4GMP - chains 1 and 3 of the 3 polymer chains in the assembly; structure by X-ray diffraction, 3.90 A resolution.

== Chain 1 ==
Name: capsid protein VP1
Source organism: Human enterovirus 71
UniProtKB: E5RPG0 (E5RPG0_9ENTO); residues 1-297 here correspond to UniProt positions 566-862 (UniProt number = residue number + 565)
Sequence (297 residues; row label = number of the first residue in the row):
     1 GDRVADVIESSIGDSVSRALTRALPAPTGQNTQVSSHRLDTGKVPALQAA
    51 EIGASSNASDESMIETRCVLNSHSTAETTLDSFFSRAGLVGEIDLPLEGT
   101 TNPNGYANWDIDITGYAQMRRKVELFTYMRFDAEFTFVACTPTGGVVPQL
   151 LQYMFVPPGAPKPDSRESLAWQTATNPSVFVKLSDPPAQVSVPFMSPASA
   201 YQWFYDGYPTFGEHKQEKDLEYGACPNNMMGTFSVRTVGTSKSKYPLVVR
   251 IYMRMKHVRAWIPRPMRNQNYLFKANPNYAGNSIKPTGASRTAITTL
Unresolved in the structure: 1-72, 211-217
Reported in the primary citation:
  - conformationally variable residues (loop rearrangement, order/disorder transition): Phe211 to Glu217, Lys218 to Asp219

== Chain 3 ==
Name: capsid protein VP3
Source organism: Human enterovirus 71
UniProtKB: E5RPG0 (E5RPG0_9ENTO); residues 1-242 here correspond to UniProt positions 324-565 (UniProt number = residue number + 323)
Sequence (242 residues; each row starts with the number of its first residue):
     1 GFPTELKPGTNQFLTTDDGVSAPILPNFYPTPCIHIPGEVRNLLELCQVE
    51 TILEVNNVPTNATSLMERLRFPVSAQAGKGELCAVFRADPGRSGPWQSTL
   101 LGQLCGYYTQWSGSLEVTFMFTGSFMATGKMLIAYTPPGGPLPKDRATAM
   151 LGTHVIWDFGLQSSVTLVIPWISNTHYRAHARDGVFDYYTTGLVSIWYQT
   201 NYVVPIGAPNTAYIIALAAAQKNFTMKLCKDASDILQTGTIQ
Unresolved in the structure: 241-242
Reported in the primary citation:
  - conformationally variable residues (loop rearrangement): His180 to Asp183

== Chain 1 / chain 3 interface ==
Contacting residue pairs (132; chain 1 residue first):
  His73(1) - Thr225(3)
  Thr75(1) - Asn42(3)  hydrogen bond (backbone-side chain)
  Glu77(1) - Tyr108(3)  hydrogen bond (backbone-side chain)
  Glu77(1) - Met226(3)
  Glu77(1) - Lys227(3)
  Glu77(1) - Leu228(3)  hydrogen bond (side chain-backbone)
  Thr78(1) - Asn42(3)  hydrogen bond (backbone-side chain)
  Thr78(1) - Leu43(3)  hydrogen bond (backbone-backbone)
  Thr78(1) - Leu44(3)
  Thr78(1) - Tyr108(3)
  Thr78(1) - Met226(3)
  Thr79(1) - Arg41(3)
  Thr79(1) - Asn42(3)
  Leu80(1) - Val40(3)
  Leu80(1) - Arg41(3)  hydrogen bond (backbone-backbone)
  Phe83(1) - Leu43(3)  hydrophobic
  Phe83(1) - Tyr108(3)
  Arg86(1) - Thr15(3)
  Arg86(1) - Cys229(3)
  Ala87(1) - Thr15(3)  hydrogen bond (backbone-backbone)
  Thr114(1) - Gln237(3)  hydrogen bond
  Tyr116(1) - Asp231(3)  hydrogen bond
  Ala117(1) - Leu236(3)
  Ala117(1) - Gln237(3)
  Gln118(1) - Tyr107(3)
  Gln118(1) - Asp231(3)
  Gln118(1) - Ser233(3)
  Gln118(1) - Leu236(3)
  Arg120(1) - Gln237(3)  hydrogen bond
  Arg121(1) - Gln103(3)  hydrogen bond
  Arg121(1) - Tyr107(3)  hydrogen bond
  Arg121(1) - Ser233(3)  hydrogen bond
  Lys122(1) - Tyr107(3)
  Lys122(1) - Asp231(3)  salt bridge
  Leu125(1) - Leu43(3)  hydrophobic
  Leu125(1) - Leu46(3)  hydrophobic
  Phe126(1) - Val40(3)  hydrophobic
  Phe126(1) - Leu43(3)  hydrophobic
  Arg130(1) - Pro30(3)
  Arg130(1) - Thr31(3)  hydrogen bond (side chain-backbone)
  Arg130(1) - Pro32(3)
  Arg130(1) - Cys33(3)
  Glu134(1) - Gly19(3)
  Glu134(1) - Val20(3)
  Glu134(1) - Ser21(3)
  Thr136(1) - Phe13(3)
  Val138(1) - Phe13(3)  hydrophobic
  Phe155(1) - Ile24(3)  hydrophobic
  Phe155(1) - Leu25(3)  hydrophobic
  Pro177(1) - Ile24(3)  hydrophobic
  Pro177(1) - Leu25(3)  hydrophobic
  Pro186(1) - Asn11(3)
  Gln189(1) - Val20(3)
  Gln189(1) - Ser21(3)
  Val190(1) - Ala22(3)
  Ser191(1) - Ser21(3)  hydrogen bond (side chain-backbone)
  Ser191(1) - Ala22(3)  hydrogen bond (backbone-backbone)
  Ser191(1) - Pro23(3)
  Ser191(1) - Ile24(3)  hydrogen bond (backbone-backbone)
  Val192(1) - Ile24(3)  hydrophobic
  Pro193(1) - Phe28(3)  hydrophobic
  Phe194(1) - Phe28(3)
  Phe194(1) - Pro30(3)
  Met195(1) - Leu25(3)  hydrophobic
  Met195(1) - Phe28(3)
  Ser196(1) - Thr31(3)  hydrogen bond (backbone-side chain)
  Pro197(1) - Thr31(3)
  Ala198(1) - Thr31(3)  hydrogen bond (backbone-side chain)
  Ser199(1) - Cys33(3)
  Ser199(1) - Ile34(3)
  Tyr252(1) - Phe13(3)  hydrophobic
  Arg254(1) - Asp18(3)
  Lys256(1) - Val20(3)
  Arg259(1) - Glu39(3)  salt bridge
  Arg259(1) - Arg41(3)
  Ala260(1) - Glu39(3)
  Ala260(1) - Val40(3)  hydrogen bond (backbone-backbone)
  Trp261(1) - Ile36(3)  hydrogen bond (side chain-backbone)
  Trp261(1) - Pro37(3)
  Trp261(1) - Gly38(3)
  Trp261(1) - Glu39(3)
  Ile262(1) - Pro37(3)
  Ile262(1) - Gly38(3)  hydrogen bond (backbone-backbone)
  Pro263(1) - Leu46(3)  hydrophobic
  Met266(1) - Leu100(3)  hydrophobic
  Met266(1) - Gln103(3)
  Met266(1) - Tyr107(3)  hydrophobic
  Arg267(1) - Ile235(3)
  Asn268(1) - Ile235(3)
  Gln269(1) - Ile235(3)
  Asn270(1) - Leu236(3)
  Tyr271(1) - Ile235(3)  hydrophobic
  Tyr271(1) - Thr238(3)  hydrogen bond (backbone-side chain)
  Leu272(1) - Thr238(3)
  Leu272(1) - Thr240(3)
  Phe273(1) - Thr240(3)
  Lys274(1) - Gln237(3)
  Lys274(1) - Thr238(3)
  Lys274(1) - Thr240(3)
  Ile284(1) - Leu65(3)  hydrophobic
  Lys285(1) - Leu65(3)
  Pro286(1) - Leu65(3)  hydrophobic
  Pro286(1) - Arg68(3)
  Thr287(1) - Glu54(3)  hydrogen bond
  Thr287(1) - Gln97(3)
  Thr287(1) - Gln103(3)
  Gly288(1) - Arg68(3)  hydrogen bond (backbone-side chain)
  Gly288(1) - Gln97(3)
  Ala289(1) - Asn57(3)  hydrogen bond (backbone-side chain)
  Ala289(1) - Arg68(3)
  Ala289(1) - Gln97(3)  hydrogen bond (backbone-side chain)
  Ser290(1) - Asn57(3)
  Ser290(1) - Val58(3)
  Ser290(1) - Arg68(3)  hydrogen bond
  Arg291(1) - Val55(3)  hydrogen bond (side chain-backbone)
  Arg291(1) - Asn57(3)  hydrogen bond (backbone-backbone)
  Arg291(1) - Val58(3)
  Arg291(1) - Val85(3)  hydrogen bond (side chain-backbone)
  Thr292(1) - Val58(3)
  Ala293(1) - Val58(3)
  Ile294(1) - Val55(3)
  Ile294(1) - Asn56(3)
  Ile294(1) - Val58(3)
  Ile294(1) - Phe71(3)  hydrophobic
  Ile294(1) - Ala84(3)  hydrophobic
  Ile294(1) - Val85(3)  hydrogen bond (backbone-backbone)
  Thr295(1) - Leu82(3)
  Thr295(1) - Cys83(3)
  Thr295(1) - Val85(3)
  Leu297(1) - Val85(3)  hydrophobic
  Leu297(1) - Arg87(3)
  Leu297(1) - Leu193(3)  hydrophobic
Other interface residues (no listed pair), chain 1 (71 interface residues in all): Ser82, Tyr128, Pro187, Asn282, Thr296
Other interface residues (no listed pair), chain 3 (70 interface residues in all): Asp17, Thr60, Ala62, Phe86, Ser93, Gly94, Pro95, Ser98, Leu104, Leu142, Asp234, Gly239

== Summary ==
71 residues of chain 1 face 70 of chain 3 across their interface, with 32 hydrogen bonds and 2 salt bridges.
Polar pairs include Lys122(1)-Asp231(3), Arg259(1)-Glu39(3) and Thr75(1)-Asn42(3). The paper reports
conformational variability at Phe211(1), Lys218(1) and His180(3).
Chain 1 is capsid protein VP1 and chain 3 is capsid protein VP3, both from Human enterovirus 71; the
structure, Crystal structure of enterovirus 71 strain 1095 procapsid, was determined by X-ray diffraction.
